7ZM8 - chains 6 and L of the 26 polymer chains in the assembly; structure by electron microscopy, 2.76 A resolution.

Chain 6:
Protein: NADH-ubiquinone oxidoreductase chain 6
Source organism: Chaetomium thermophilum var. thermophilum DSM 1495
Notes: EC 7.1.1.2
UniProtKB: G1DJ96 (G1DJ96_CHATD); numbering as in UniProt (aligned over 1-224)
Sequence (224 residues; each row starts with the number of its first residue):
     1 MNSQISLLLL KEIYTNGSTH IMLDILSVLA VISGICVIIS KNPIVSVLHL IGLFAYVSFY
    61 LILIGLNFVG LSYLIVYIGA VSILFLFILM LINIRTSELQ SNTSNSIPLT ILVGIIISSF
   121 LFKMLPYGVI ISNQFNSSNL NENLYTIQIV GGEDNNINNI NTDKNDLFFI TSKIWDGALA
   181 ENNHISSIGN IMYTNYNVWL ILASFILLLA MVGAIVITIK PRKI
Not modelled in the structure: 1-2, 133-163, 223-224

Chain L:
Protein: NADH-ubiquinone oxidoreductase chain 4L
Source organism: Chaetomium thermophilum var. thermophilum DSM 1495
Notes: EC 7.1.1.2
UniProtKB: G1DJA2 (G1DJA2_CHATD); residue numbers follow UniProt; this construct covers 1-89
Sequence (89 residues; row label = number of the first residue in the row):
     1 MNITLILFLI GILGFVLNRK NIILMLISIE IMLLSITFLI LLSSLNMDDI IGQTYAIYII
    61 VVAGAESAIG LGILVAFYRL RGSIAIEYK
Not modelled in the structure: 1, 89

How chain 6 and chain L interact:
Residue-residue contacts (87):
  Ser27(6) - Ile3(L)
  Ala30(6) - Leu7(L)
  Val31(6) - Ile3(L)  hydrophobic
  Val31(6) - Ile6(L)  hydrophobic
  Gly34(6) - Ile10(L)
  Ile35(6) - Ile10(L)  hydrophobic
  Val37(6) - Leu24(L)
  Val37(6) - Ile27(L)  hydrophobic
  Val37(6) - Ile31(L)  hydrophobic
  Ile38(6) - Ile10(L)
  Ile38(6) - Gly14(L)
  Ile38(6) - Leu24(L)  hydrophobic
  Val47(6) - Ile27(L)  hydrophobic
  Leu50(6) - Ile27(L)  hydrophobic
  Leu50(6) - Ile31(L)  hydrophobic
  Phe54(6) - Leu34(L)  hydrophobic
  Val57(6) - Leu34(L)  hydrophobic
  Val57(6) - Phe38(L)  hydrophobic
  Tyr60(6) - Phe38(L)  hydrophobic
  Tyr60(6) - Leu42(L)  hydrophobic
  Leu61(6) - Phe38(L)  hydrophobic
  Leu61(6) - Leu41(L)  hydrophobic
  Ile64(6) - Leu42(L)  hydrophobic
  Ile64(6) - Leu45(L)
  Leu66(6) - Leu41(L)  hydrophobic
  Leu66(6) - Leu45(L)  hydrophobic
  Leu66(6) - Gln53(L)
  Val69(6) - Leu41(L)  hydrophobic
  Val69(6) - Gln53(L)
  Val69(6) - Ile57(L)  hydrophobic
  Tyr73(6) - Leu34(L)  hydrophobic
  Tyr73(6) - Thr37(L)  hydrogen bond
  Tyr73(6) - Leu41(L)
  Tyr73(6) - Ile60(L)  hydrophobic
  Val76(6) - Ile60(L)  hydrophobic
  Tyr77(6) - Glu30(L)
  Tyr77(6) - Ile60(L)
  Tyr77(6) - Ala63(L)
  Val81(6) - Glu30(L)
  Val81(6) - Ser67(L)
  Leu84(6) - Leu71(L)
  Phe85(6) - Glu30(L)
  Phe85(6) - Leu71(L)  hydrophobic
  Ile88(6) - Leu74(L)  hydrophobic
  Ile88(6) - Val75(L)  hydrophobic
  Ile92(6) - Tyr78(L)  hydrophobic
  Ile92(6) - Ile84(L)  hydrophobic
  Asn93(6) - Tyr78(L)  hydrogen bond (backbone-side chain)
  Glu98(6) - Lys20(L)
  Glu98(6) - Ala85(L)
  Leu99(6) - Lys20(L)
  Leu99(6) - Asn21(L)
  Gln100(6) - Lys20(L)  hydrogen bond (backbone-side chain)
  Ser101(6) - Arg19(L)
  Ser101(6) - Lys20(L)
  Ser106(6) - Val16(L)
  Ser106(6) - Leu17(L)
  Thr110(6) - Val16(L)
  Thr110(6) - Leu17(L)
  Gly114(6) - Leu9(L)
  Ile117(6) - Leu9(L)  hydrophobic
  Ile117(6) - Ile12(L)  hydrophobic
  Leu121(6) - Leu5(L)  hydrophobic
  Phe122(6) - Asn2(L)
  Phe122(6) - Leu5(L)
  Gly128(6) - Asn46(L)  hydrogen bond (backbone-side chain)
  Val129(6) - Ser43(L)
  Val129(6) - Asn46(L)
  His184(6) - Gln53(L)  hydrogen bond
  Ile188(6) - Ile50(L)  hydrophobic
  Ile188(6) - Gln53(L)
  Ile188(6) - Thr54(L)
  Ile191(6) - Ile50(L)  hydrophobic
  Tyr196(6) - Ile51(L)
  Trp199(6) - Ile51(L)  hydrophobic
  Trp199(6) - Tyr58(L)  hydrophobic
  Leu200(6) - Tyr58(L)  hydrogen bond (backbone-side chain)
  Ala203(6) - Tyr58(L)  hydrophobic
  Ile206(6) - Val62(L)  hydrophobic
  Ile206(6) - Ala65(L)  hydrophobic
  Leu207(6) - Val61(L)  hydrophobic
  Ala210(6) - Ile69(L)  hydrophobic
  Ile217(6) - Gly72(L)
  Ile217(6) - Ile73(L)  hydrophobic
  Ile217(6) - Ala76(L)
  Thr218(6) - Gly72(L)
  Thr218(6) - Val75(L)
Also at the interface, not in a pair above, chain 6 (67 interface residues in all): Pro43, Ser46, Leu53, Phe68, Ser72, Leu89, Ile94, Ser97, Leu109, Val113, Ser118, Leu125, Pro126, Ser187, Met192, Leu209, Gly213, Ala214
Also at the interface, not in a pair above, chain L (57 interface residues in all): Phe8, Leu13, Ile23, Leu26, Ser28, Leu39, Ile59, Gly64, Ala68

In short:
The interface between chain 6 and chain L involves 67 residues on one side and 57 on the other; the contacts
include 6 hydrogen bonds. Polar pairs include Tyr73(6)-Thr37(L), Asn93(6)-Tyr78(L) and Gln100(6)-Lys20(L).
Here chain 6 is NADH-ubiquinone oxidoreductase chain 6 and chain L is NADH-ubiquinone oxidoreductase chain 4L,
both from Chaetomium thermophilum var. thermophilum DSM 1495. Entry 7ZM8 (CryoEM structure of mitochondrial
complex I from Chaetomium thermophilum (inhibited by DDM) - membrane arm) was determined by electron
microscopy, deposited together with 7ZM7, 7ZMB, 7ZME, 7ZMG and 7ZMH.
